Entry 7KBE (electron microscopy, 3.50 A resolution); this record covers chains B and J of the 10 polymer chains in the assembly.

== Chain B ==
Name: Histone H4
Organism: Xenopus laevis
UniProt: P62799 (H4_XENLA); residues 0-102 here correspond to UniProt positions 1-103 (UniProt number = residue number + 1)
Sequence (103 residues; numbered 0 to 102; the number before each row is that of its first residue; numbering starts at 0):
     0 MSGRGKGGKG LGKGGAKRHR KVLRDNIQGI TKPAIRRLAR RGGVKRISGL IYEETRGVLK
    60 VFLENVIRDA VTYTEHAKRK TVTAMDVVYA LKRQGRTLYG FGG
Not modelled in the structure: 0-20, 102
Swiss-Prot annotation at these positions:
  - DNA-binding region: Lys16 to Lys20
  - modified residue: Ser1 (N-acetylserine), Arg3 (Asymmetric dimethylarginine), Lys5 (N6-(2-hydroxyisobutyryl)lysine), Lys8 (N6-(2-hydroxyisobutyryl)lysine), Lys12 (N6-(2-hydroxyisobutyryl)lysine), Lys16 (N6-(2-hydroxyisobutyryl)lysine), Lys20 (N6,N6,N6-trimethyllysine), Lys31 (N6-(2-hydroxyisobutyryl)lysine), Lys44 (N6-(2-hydroxyisobutyryl)lysine), Ser47 (Phosphoserine), Tyr51 (Phosphotyrosine), Lys59 (N6-(2-hydroxyisobutyryl)lysine), Lys77 (N6-(2-hydroxyisobutyryl)lysine), Lys79 (N6-(2-hydroxyisobutyryl)lysine), Tyr88 (Phosphotyrosine), Lys91 (N6-(2-hydroxyisobutyryl)lysine)
  - cross-link (Glycyl lysine isopeptide (Lys-Gly)): Lys31 (interchain with G-Cter in UFM1), Lys91 (interchain with G-Cter in ubiquitin)

== Chain J ==
Molecule: 156-nt DNA strand
Organism: Xenopus laevis
Sequence (156 nucleotides; numbered -5 to 150; the number before each row is that of its first residue; numbers below 1 keep their minus sign (DC-5 is residue -5)):
    -5 CTAGGATATC ACAATCCCGG TGCCGAGGCC GCTCAATTGG TCGTAGACAG CTCTAGCACC
    55 GCTTAAACGC ACGTACGCGC TGTCCCCCGC GTTTTAACCG CCAAGGGGAT TACTCCCTAG
   115 TCTCCAGGCA CGTGTCAGAT ATAGATTGTG ATATCC

== How chain B and chain J interact ==
Residue-residue contacts (12; chain B residue first):
  Arg35(B) - DC82(J)  salt bridge to the phosphate
  Arg45(B) - DC81(J)  sugar contact
  Arg45(B) - DC82(J)  phosphate contact
  Ile46(B) - DC81(J)  sugar contact
  Ile46(B) - DC82(J)  hydrogen bond to the phosphate
  Ser47(B) - DC81(J)  hydrogen bond to the phosphate
  Gly48(B) - DC81(J)  hydrogen bond to the phosphate
  Arg78(B) - DG102(J)  phosphate contact
  Lys79(B) - DG101(J)  phosphate contact
  Lys79(B) - DG102(J)  hydrogen bond to the phosphate
  Thr80(B) - DG101(J)  phosphate contact
  Thr80(B) - DG102(J)  hydrogen bond to the phosphate
Interface residues without a listed pair, chain B (11 interface residues in all): Val21, Arg39, Lys44
Interface residues without a listed pair, chain J (6 interface residues in all): DG83, DA90

== Summary ==
11 residues of chain B face 6 of chain J across their interface, with 5 hydrogen bonds and 1 salt bridge.
Polar pairs include Ile46(B)-DC82(J), Ser47(B)-DC81(J) and Gly48(B)-DC81(J). UniProt lists a DNA-binding
region on chain B.
Chain B is Histone H4 and chain J is a 156-nt DNA strand, both from Xenopus laevis; the structure, Nucleosome
isolated from metaphase chromosome formed in Xenopus egg extract (oligo fraction), was determined by electron
microscopy together with 7KBD and 7KBF from the same study.
